Entry 5V4B (X-ray diffraction, 2.60 A resolution); this record covers chains B and C of the 3 polymer chains in the assembly.

== Chain B ==
Molecule: F-box/WD repeat-containing protein 7
From: Homo sapiens
UniProt: Q969H0 (FBXW7_HUMAN), isoform Q969H0-2; residues 2263-2706 here correspond to UniProt positions 183-626 (UniProt number = residue number - 2080)
Chain sequence (444 residues; row label = number of the first residue in the row):
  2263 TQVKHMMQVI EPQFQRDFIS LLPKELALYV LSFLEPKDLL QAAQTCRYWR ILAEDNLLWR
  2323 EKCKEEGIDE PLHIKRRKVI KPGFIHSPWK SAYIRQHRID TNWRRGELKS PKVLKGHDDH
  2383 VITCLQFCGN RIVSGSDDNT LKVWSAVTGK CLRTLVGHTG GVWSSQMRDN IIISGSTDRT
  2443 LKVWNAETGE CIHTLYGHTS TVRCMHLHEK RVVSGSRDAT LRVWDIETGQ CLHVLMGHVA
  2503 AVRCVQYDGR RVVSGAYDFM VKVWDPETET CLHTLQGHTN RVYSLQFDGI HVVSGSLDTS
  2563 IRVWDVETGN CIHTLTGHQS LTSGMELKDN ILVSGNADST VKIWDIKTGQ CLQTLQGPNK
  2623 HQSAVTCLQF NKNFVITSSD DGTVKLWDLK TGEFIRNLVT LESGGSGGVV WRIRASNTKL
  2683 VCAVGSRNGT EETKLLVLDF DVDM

== Chain C ==
Molecule: DISC1 peptide
Chain sequence (15 residues; each row starts with the number of its first residue):
   193 PEVPPTPPGS HSAFT
Not modelled in the structure: 203-207
Modified positions: T198 (phosphothreonine; TPO); S202 (phosphoserine; SEP)
From the paper describing this entry:
  - post-translational modification sites: T198, S202
  - mutagenesis - P193DEL/E194DEL/V195DEL/P196DEL (17-fold): decreased binding to F-box/WD repeat-containing protein 7 (chain B)

== How chain B and chain C interact ==
Contacting residue pairs - 21 pairs, chain B then chain C:
  W2425(B) - P197(C)
  W2425(B) - T198(C)
  W2425(B) - P199(C)  hydrophobic
  T2439(B) - P199(C)
  S2462(B) - S202(C)
  T2463(B) - P199(C)
  R2465(B) - P197(C)
  R2465(B) - T198(C)
  R2465(B) - P199(C)
  R2479(B) - T198(C)
  R2479(B) - P199(C)  hydrogen bond (side chain-backbone)
  R2479(B) - P200(C)
  R2505(B) - T198(C)
  Y2519(B) - T198(C)
  Y2545(B) - T198(C)
  S2582(B) - P193(C)
  L2583(B) - P196(C)
  A2599(B) - E194(C)
  S2625(B) - E194(C)
  A2626(B) - E194(C)  hydrogen bond (backbone-side chain)
  D2642(B) - E194(C)
Also at the interface, not in a pair above, chain B (20 interface residues in all): V2383, R2543, S2585, W2673, R2674
Also at the interface, not in a pair above, chain C (10 interface residues in all): V195, G201
The authors on this interface:
  - interface residues, chain C: P193(C), E194(C), V195(C), P196(C), P197(C), T198(C), P199(C), P200(C), S202(C)

== Summary ==
Chain B and chain C form an interface of 20 and 10 residues respectively; the contacts include 2 hydrogen
bonds. Polar pairs include R2479(B)-P199(C) and A2626(B)-E194(C). From the paper:
P193DEL/E194DEL/V195DEL/P196DEL of chain C reduce binding to F-box/WD repeat-containing protein 7 (chain B);
interface residues P193(C), E194(C) and V195(C) among others.
Here chain B is F-box/WD repeat-containing protein 7 (Homo sapiens) and chain C is DISC1 peptide. Entry 5V4B
(Crystal structure of the Skp1-FBXW7-DISC1 complex) was determined by X-ray diffraction.
